Entry 8FKJ (electron microscopy, 4.20 A resolution (low resolution: residue-level contacts below are approximate; hydrogen-bond / salt-bridge calls are withheld)); this record covers chains T and K of the 27 polymer chains in the assembly.

[Chain T (and K)]
Protein: ATP synthase subunit 9, mitochondrial
Source organism: Saccharomyces cerevisiae
Notes: chain K of this document is another copy of the same molecule, construct and numbering; everything in this record applies to it too
UniProtKB: A0A0G3F489 (A0A0G3F489_YEASX); residues 2-75 here = UniProt positions 2-75
Sequence (74 residues; each row starts with the number of its first residue):
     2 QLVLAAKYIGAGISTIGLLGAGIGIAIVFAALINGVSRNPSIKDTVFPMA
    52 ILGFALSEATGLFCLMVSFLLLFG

[Chain T / chain K interface]
Pairs across the interface (29; chain T residue first):
  L3(T) - Q2(K)
  V4(T) - Q2(K)
  V4(T) - L5(K)
  V4(T) - A6(K)
  A7(T) - A6(K)
  K8(T) - Y9(K)
  G11(T) - G13(K)
  S15(T) - G13(K)
  S15(T) - T16(K)
  S15(T) - I17(K)
  G18(T) - I17(K)
  G18(T) - L20(K)
  G21(T) - L20(K)
  G21(T) - G23(K)
  G21(T) - I24(K)
  G25(T) - G23(K)
  G25(T) - I24(K)
  G25(T) - A27(K)
  I28(T) - A31(K)
  V29(T) - A31(K)
  A32(T) - A31(K)
  G36(T) - S38(K)
  N40(T) - S38(K)
  S58(T) - G23(K)
  S58(T) - A27(K)
  T61(T) - L19(K)
  T61(T) - G23(K)
  C65(T) - L19(K)
  V68(T) - T16(K)
Also at the interface, not in a pair above, chain T (22 interface residues in all): A22, I43, G54, F64
Also at the interface, not in a pair above, chain K (17 interface residues in all): I10, A22, F30

[Summary]
22 residues of chain T face 17 of chain K across their interface.
Both chains are ATP synthase subunit 9, mitochondrial (Saccharomyces cerevisiae). Entry 8FKJ (Yeast ATP
Synthase in conformation-3, at pH 6) was determined by electron microscopy (same publication as 8F29, 8F39 and
8FL8).
